PDB entry 8A3T | electron microscopy, 3.50 A resolution | chains J and I of the 19 polymer chains in the assembly

[Chain J]
Name: Anaphase-promoting complex subunit CDC16
From: Saccharomyces cerevisiae
Reference sequence: P09798 (CDC16_YEAST); residues 1-840 here = UniProt positions 1-840
Chain sequence (850 residues; numbered 1 to 850; the number before each row is that of its first residue):
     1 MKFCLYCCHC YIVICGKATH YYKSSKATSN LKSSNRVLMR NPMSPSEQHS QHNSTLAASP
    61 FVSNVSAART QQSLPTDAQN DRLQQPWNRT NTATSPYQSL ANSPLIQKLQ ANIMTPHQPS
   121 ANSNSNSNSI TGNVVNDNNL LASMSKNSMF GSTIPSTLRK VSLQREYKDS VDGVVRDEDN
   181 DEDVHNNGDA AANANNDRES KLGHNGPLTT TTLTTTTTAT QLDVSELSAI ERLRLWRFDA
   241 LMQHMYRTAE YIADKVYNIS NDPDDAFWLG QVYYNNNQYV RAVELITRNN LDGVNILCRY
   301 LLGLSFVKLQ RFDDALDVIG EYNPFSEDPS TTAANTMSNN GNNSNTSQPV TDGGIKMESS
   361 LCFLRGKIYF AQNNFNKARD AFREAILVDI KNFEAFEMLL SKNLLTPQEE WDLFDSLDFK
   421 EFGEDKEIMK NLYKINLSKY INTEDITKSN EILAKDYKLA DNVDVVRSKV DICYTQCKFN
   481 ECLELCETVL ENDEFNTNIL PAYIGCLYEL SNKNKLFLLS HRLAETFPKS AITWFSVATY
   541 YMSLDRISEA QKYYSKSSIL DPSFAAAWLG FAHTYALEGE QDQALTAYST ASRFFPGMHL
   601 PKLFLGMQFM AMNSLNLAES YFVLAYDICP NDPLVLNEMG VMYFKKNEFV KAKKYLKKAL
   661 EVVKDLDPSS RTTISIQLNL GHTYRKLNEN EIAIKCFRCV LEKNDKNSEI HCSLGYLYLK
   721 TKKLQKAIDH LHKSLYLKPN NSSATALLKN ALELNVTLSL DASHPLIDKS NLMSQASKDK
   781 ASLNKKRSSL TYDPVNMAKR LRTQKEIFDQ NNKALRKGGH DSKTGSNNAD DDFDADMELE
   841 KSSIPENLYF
Not modelled in the structure: 1-228, 328-351, 762-850
Cystine bridges: Cys482-Cys506
Differences from the reference sequence: expression tag (841-850)

[Chain I]
Name: Anaphase-promoting complex subunit SWM1
From: Saccharomyces cerevisiae
Reference sequence: Q12379 (SWM1_YEAST); numbering as in UniProt (aligned over 1-170)
Chain sequence (170 residues; numbered 1 to 170; the number before each row is that of its first residue):
     1 MSSSSYRDSY FQYRHLPAPH HILYAEWNQD ILALPDEVAN ITMAMKDNTR TDAEEGRAPQ
    61 DGERNSNVRE SAQGKALMTS EQNSNRYWNS FHDEDDWNLF NGMELESNGV VTFAGQAFDH
   121 SLNGGTNSRN DGANEPRKET ITGSIFDRRI TQLAYARNNG WHELALPQSR
Not modelled in the structure: 1, 46-77, 117-138, 167-170

[Chain J / chain I interface]
Contacting residue pairs - 60 pairs, chain J then chain I:
  Gln310(J) - Arg148(I)  hydrogen bond (side chain-backbone)
  Gln310(J) - Arg149(I)
  Gln310(J) - Gln152(I)
  Phe312(J) - Arg149(I)
  Phe370(J) - Arg148(I)
  Asn373(J) - Phe146(I)
  Phe517(J) - Pro35(I)  hydrophobic
  Phe517(J) - Asp36(I)
  Phe517(J) - Trp88(I)  hydrophobic
  Ser520(J) - Trp88(I)
  His521(J) - Trp88(I)
  His521(J) - Phe91(I)
  Ala524(J) - Trp88(I)  hydrophobic
  Ala524(J) - Phe91(I)  hydrophobic
  Pro528(J) - Phe91(I)
  Lys529(J) - Asp93(I)
  Lys529(J) - Asp96(I)
  Trp534(J) - Trp88(I)
  Trp534(J) - Phe91(I)
  Trp534(J) - His92(I)
  Val537(J) - Trp88(I)  hydrophobic
  Tyr540(J) - Pro35(I)
  Tyr541(J) - Glu37(I)
  Tyr541(J) - Ser84(I)  hydrogen bond (side chain-backbone)
  Tyr541(J) - Asn85(I)
  Tyr541(J) - Trp88(I)
  Leu544(J) - Leu34(I)  hydrophobic
  Leu544(J) - Glu37(I)
  Arg546(J) - Glu37(I)  salt bridge
  Arg546(J) - Ser84(I)  hydrogen bond
  Tyr553(J) - Asn85(I)  hydrogen bond (side chain-backbone)
  Tyr553(J) - Trp88(I)
  Tyr553(J) - Asn89(I)
  Ser555(J) - Leu105(I)
  Lys556(J) - Phe100(I)
  Lys556(J) - Met103(I)
  Ile559(J) - Phe100(I)  hydrophobic
  Ile559(J) - Met103(I)  hydrophobic
  Ile559(J) - Leu105(I)  hydrophobic
  Ile559(J) - Val111(I)  hydrophobic
  Ile559(J) - Phe113(I)  hydrophobic
  Ile559(J) - Ile145(I)  hydrophobic
  Leu560(J) - Asp96(I)
  Leu560(J) - Phe100(I)  hydrophobic
  Pro562(J) - Arg148(I)
  Ser563(J) - Phe146(I)
  Ser563(J) - Arg148(I)
  Trp568(J) - Leu105(I)  hydrophobic
  Trp568(J) - Ser107(I)
  Trp568(J) - Gly109(I)
  Trp568(J) - Phe146(I)  hydrophobic
  Phe571(J) - Leu105(I)  hydrophobic
  Tyr575(J) - Ser107(I)  hydrogen bond
  Gln583(J) - Ser107(I)  hydrogen bond
  Thr586(J) - Ser107(I)
  Ala587(J) - Ser107(I)
  Thr590(J) - Asn108(I)  hydrogen bond (side chain-backbone)
  Phe594(J) - Ile145(I)
  Phe594(J) - Phe146(I)  hydrophobic
  Phe595(J) - Phe146(I)  hydrophobic
Also at the interface, not in a pair above, chain J (35 interface residues in all): Ala371, Lys552, Ser558
Also at the interface, not in a pair above, chain I (30 interface residues in all): Glu81, Tyr87, Glu106, Ser144, Tyr155

[Overview]
Chain J and chain I form an interface of 35 and 30 residues respectively; the contacts include 7 hydrogen
bonds and 1 salt bridge. Polar contacts include Arg546(J)-Glu37(I), Gln310(J)-Arg148(I) and
Tyr541(J)-Ser84(I).
Here chain J is Anaphase-promoting complex subunit CDC16 and chain I is Anaphase-promoting complex subunit
SWM1, both from Saccharomyces cerevisiae. Entry 8A3T (S. cerevisiae APC/C-Cdh1 complex) was determined by
electron microscopy.
